Entry 8ETU (electron microscopy, 2.80 A resolution); this record covers chains Y and Q of the 10 polymer chains in the assembly.

Chain Y:
Protein: RuvB-like protein 2
From: Saccharomyces cerevisiae S288C
Notes: EC 3.6.4.12
UniProt: Q12464 (RUVB2_YEAST); residues 15-471 here = UniProt positions 15-471
Chain sequence (457 residues; row label = number of the first residue in the row):
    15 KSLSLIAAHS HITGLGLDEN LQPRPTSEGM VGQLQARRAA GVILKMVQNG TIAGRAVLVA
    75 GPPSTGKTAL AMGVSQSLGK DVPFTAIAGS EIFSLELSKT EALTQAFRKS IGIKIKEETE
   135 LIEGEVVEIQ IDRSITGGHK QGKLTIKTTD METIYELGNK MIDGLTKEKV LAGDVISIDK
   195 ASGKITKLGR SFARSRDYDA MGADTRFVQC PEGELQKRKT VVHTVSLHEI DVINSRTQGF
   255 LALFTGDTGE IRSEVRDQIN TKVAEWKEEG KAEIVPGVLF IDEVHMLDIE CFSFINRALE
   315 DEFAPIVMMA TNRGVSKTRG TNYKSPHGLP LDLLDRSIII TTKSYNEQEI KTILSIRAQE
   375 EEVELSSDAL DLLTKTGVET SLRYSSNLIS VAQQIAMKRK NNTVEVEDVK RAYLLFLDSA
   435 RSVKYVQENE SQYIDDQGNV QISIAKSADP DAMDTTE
Unresolved in the structure: 15, 461-471
Ligand contacts:
  - ADP (adenosine-5'-diphosphate), molecule 1: Ala-22, His-23, His-25, Gly-43, Met-44, Val-45, Pro-76, Pro-77, Ser-78, Thr-79, Gly-80, Lys-81, Thr-82, Ala-83, Tyr-359, Ile-367, Arg-371, Leu-396, Arg-397
  - ADP, molecule 2: Arg-311, Glu-314, Arg-350
Curated features (UniProtKB/Swiss-Prot):
  - binding site (ATP): Gly-75 to Thr-82
  - mutagenesis: Gly-75 (G75A: Lethal), Gly-80 (G80A: Growth defect at 37 degrees Celsius), Lys-81 (K81A: Defect in snoRNA accumulation. Growth defect at 37 degrees Celsius; K81E: Lethal; K81R: Growth defect at 37 degrees Celsius), Asp-296 (D296N: Lethal), Glu-297 (E297G: Lethal)

Chain Q:
Protein: Chromatin-remodeling ATPase INO80
From: Saccharomyces cerevisiae S288C
Notes: EC 3.6.4.-
UniProt: P53115 (INO80_YEAST); numbering as in UniProt (aligned over 948-1432)
Chain sequence (485 residues; numbered 948 to 1432; the number before each row is that of its first residue):
   948 IEIDVLCDLT QRQAKLYQVL KSQISTNYDA IENAATNDST SNSASNSGSD QNLINAVMQF
  1008 RKVCNHPDLF ERADVDSPFS FTTFGKTTSM LTASVANNNS SVISNSNMNL SSMSSNNISN
  1068 GKFTDLIYSS RNPIKYSLPR LIYEDLILPN YNNDVDIANK LKNVKFNIFN PSTNYELCLF
  1128 LSKLTGEPSL NEFFRVSTTP LLKRVIERTN GPKNTDSLSF KTITQELLEV TRNAPSEGVM
  1188 ASLLNVEKHA YEREYLNCIQ RGYHPNVSAP PVTIEVLGSS HVTNSINNEL FDPLISQALS
  1248 DIPAITQYNM HVKKGIPVED FPKTGLFPEP LNKNFSSNIS MPSMDRFITE SAKLRKLDEL
  1308 LVKLKSEGHR VLIYFQMTKM MDLMEEYLTY RQYNHIRLDG SSKLEDRRDL VHDWQTNPEI
  1368 FVFLLSTRAG GLGINLTAAD TVIFYDSDWN PTIDSQAMDR AHRLGQTRQV TVYRLLVRGT
  1428 IEERM
Unresolved in the structure: 986-998, 1037-1068, 1346-1355, 1375-1381, 1409-1413

How chain Y and chain Q interact:
Contacting residue pairs (51; chain Y residue first):
  Glu-131(Y) with Lys-1130(Q)
  Leu-135(Y) with Tyr-1122(Q)
  Glu-182(Y) with Ser-1136(Q), hydrogen bond; Asn-1138(Q); Arg-1142(Q), salt bridge
  Lys-198(Y) with Ser-1129(Q); Glu-1134(Q); Pro-1135(Q); Asn-1161(Q)
  Ile-199(Y) with Pro-1135(Q), hydrogen bond (backbone-backbone); Ser-1136(Q), hydrogen bond (backbone-side chain); Leu-1137(Q), hydrogen bond (backbone-backbone)
  Thr-200(Y) with Pro-1118(Q); Leu-1137(Q); Asn-1138(Q)
  Lys-201(Y) with Asn-1138(Q), hydrogen bond (backbone-side chain)
  Leu-202(Y) with Pro-1118(Q); Ser-1119(Q)
  Met-215(Y) with Lys-1107(Q)
  Gly-216(Y) with Lys-1107(Q)
  Arg-220(Y) with Asn-1117(Q); Pro-1118(Q); Asn-1138(Q)
  His-237(Y) with Phe-1127(Q)
  Thr-238(Y) with Phe-1127(Q)
  Val-239(Y) with Phe-1127(Q), hydrophobic; Leu-1131(Q), hydrophobic; Leu-1165(Q), hydrophobic
  Ile-244(Y) with Leu-1165(Q)
  Ile-247(Y) with Thr-1132(Q); Ser-1166(Q)
  Asn-248(Y) with Leu-1165(Q), hydrogen bond (side chain-backbone); Ser-1166(Q); Phe-1167(Q), hydrogen bond (side chain-backbone); Thr-1169(Q)
  Gln-252(Y) with Val-1143(Q); Arg-1151(Q); Arg-1155(Q), hydrogen bond
  Phe-254(Y) with Phe-1140(Q), hydrophobic; Val-1143(Q), hydrophobic
  Leu-255(Y) with Val-1143(Q), hydrophobic; Arg-1151(Q)
  Phe-258(Y) with Ile-1115(Q), hydrophobic; Leu-1124(Q), hydrophobic
  Arg-266(Y) with Thr-1171(Q)
  Gln-272(Y) with Thr-1169(Q); Ile-1170(Q)
  Lys-276(Y) with Leu-1165(Q); Phe-1167(Q)
  Trp-280(Y) with Leu-1165(Q), hydrophobic; Phe-1167(Q), hydrophobic
Also at the interface, not in a pair above, chain Y (35 interface residues in all): Ile-129, Gly-197, Ala-217, Thr-219, Val-222, Val-235, Glu-243, Thr-251, Leu-257, Val-269
Also at the interface, not in a pair above, chain Q (34 interface residues in all): Val-1111, Phe-1116, Leu-1126, Leu-1128, Ser-1164

In short:
Chain Y and chain Q form an interface of 35 and 34 residues respectively; the contacts include 8 hydrogen
bonds and 1 salt bridge. Among the polar pairs are Glu-182(Y)/Arg-1142(Q), Glu-182(Y)/Ser-1136(Q) and
Ile-199(Y)/Ser-1136(Q). Bound to chain Y: ADP.
Chain Y is RuvB-like protein 2 and chain Q is Chromatin-remodeling ATPase INO80, both from Saccharomyces
cerevisiae S288C; the structure, Class2 of the INO80-Hexasome complex, was determined by electron microscopy
(same publication as 8ETS, 8ETT, 8ETV, 8ETW, 8EU9, 8EUE, 8EUF and 8EUJ).
